Entry 8FSZ (electron microscopy, 3.79 A resolution); this record covers chains B and C of the 5 polymer chains in the assembly.

[Chain B (and C)]
Molecule: 5-hydroxytryptamine receptor 3A
Source organism: Mus musculus
Notes: chain C of this document is another copy of the same molecule, construct and numbering; everything in this record applies to it too
UniProtKB: E9QLC0 (E9QLC0_MOUSE); residues 1-462 here correspond to UniProt positions 28-489 (UniProt number = residue number + 27)
Chain sequence (553 residues; numbered -74 to 478; the number before each row is that of its first residue; numbers below 1 keep their minus sign (Trp-74 is residue -74)):
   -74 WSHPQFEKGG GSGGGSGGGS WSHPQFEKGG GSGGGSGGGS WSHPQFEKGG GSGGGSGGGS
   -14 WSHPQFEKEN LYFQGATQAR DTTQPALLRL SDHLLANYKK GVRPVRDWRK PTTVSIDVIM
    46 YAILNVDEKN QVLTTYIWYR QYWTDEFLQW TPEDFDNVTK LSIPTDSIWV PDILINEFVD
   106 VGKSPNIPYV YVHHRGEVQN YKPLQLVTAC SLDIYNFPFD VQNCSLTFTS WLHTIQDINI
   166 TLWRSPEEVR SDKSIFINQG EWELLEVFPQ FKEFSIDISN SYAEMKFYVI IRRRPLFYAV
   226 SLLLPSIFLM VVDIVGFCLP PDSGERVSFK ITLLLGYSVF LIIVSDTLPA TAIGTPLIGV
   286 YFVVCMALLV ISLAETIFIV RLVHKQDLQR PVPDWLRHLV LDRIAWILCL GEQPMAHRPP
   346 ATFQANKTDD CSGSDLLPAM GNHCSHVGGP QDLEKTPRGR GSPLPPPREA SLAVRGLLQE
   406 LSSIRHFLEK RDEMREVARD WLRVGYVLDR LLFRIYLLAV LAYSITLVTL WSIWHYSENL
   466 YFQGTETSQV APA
Disordered / not traced: -74 to 6, 333-396, 466-478
Differences from the reference sequence: expression tag (-74 to 0, 463-478)
Disulfide bonds: Cys135-Cys149
Covalent attachments: N-acetylglucosamine (NAG) linked to Asn82, Asn148, Asn164
Small-molecule neighbours:
  - Y7H (5-[(1R,3S,5R)-1-azabicyclo[3.2.2]nonan-3-yl]-1,3,4,5-tetrahydro-6H-azepino[5,4,3-cd]indazol-6-one), molecule 1: Asp42, Ile44, Trp63, Tyr64, Arg65, Tyr126
  - Y7H, molecule 2: Asn101, Thr154, Ser155, Trp156, Phe199, Ile201, Asp202, Tyr207

[Chain B / chain C interface]
Residue-residue contacts - 68 pairs, chain B then chain C:
  Pro10(B) - Arg31(C)
  Pro10(B) - Phe72(C)  hydrophobic
  Leu12(B) - Val27(C)
  Leu12(B) - Val30(C)  hydrophobic
  Leu13(B) - Val27(C)  hydrophobic
  Ser16(B) - Val27(C)
  Asp17(B) - Lys24(C)  salt bridge
  Tyr46(B) - Glu102(C)  hydrogen bond
  Leu49(B) - Val104(C)  hydrophobic
  Tyr61(B) - Phe103(C)
  Tyr61(B) - Trp156(C)
  Trp63(B) - Trp156(C)
  Asp81(B) - Trp33(C)  hydrogen bond (backbone-side chain)
  Asn82(B) - Trp33(C)
  Ser87(B) - Gly26(C)
  Ser87(B) - His158(C)
  Pro110(B) - Leu99(C)  hydrophobic
  Pro110(B) - Phe103(C)
  Pro110(B) - Val106(C)  hydrophobic
  Ile112(B) - Trp156(C)  hydrophobic
  Tyr114(B) - Trp94(C)  hydrogen bond
  Tyr114(B) - Val95(C)  hydrogen bond (side chain-backbone)
  Tyr114(B) - Asp97(C)
  Tyr114(B) - Leu157(C)
  Val115(B) - Leu157(C)
  Tyr116(B) - Leu157(C)  hydrogen bond (side chain-backbone)
  Tyr116(B) - His158(C)
  Tyr116(B) - Thr159(C)
  Tyr126(B) - Trp156(C)
  Tyr126(B) - Leu157(C)  hydrophobic
  Tyr126(B) - Asn205(C)
  Lys127(B) - Trp156(C)
  Pro128(B) - Phe103(C)  hydrophobic
  Pro128(B) - Trp156(C)  hydrophobic
  Gln130(B) - Phe103(C)  hydrogen bond (side chain-backbone)
  Gln130(B) - Val104(C)
  Gln130(B) - Asp105(C)  hydrogen bond (side chain-backbone)
  Ser179(B) - Ile201(C)
  Ile180(B) - Ile201(C)  hydrophobic
  Gln184(B) - Ser136(C)
  Gln184(B) - Ile278(C)
  Glu186(B) - Ala277(C)
  Phe222(B) - Ala277(C)
  Phe222(B) - Ile278(C)  hydrophobic
  Phe222(B) - Gly279(C)
  Phe222(B) - Thr280(C)
  Phe233(B) - Ala292(C)
  Phe233(B) - Val295(C)  hydrophobic
  Phe233(B) - Ile296(C)  hydrophobic
  Val240(B) - Ala299(C)  hydrophobic
  Val240(B) - Arg306(C)  hydrogen bond (backbone-side chain)
  Gly241(B) - Arg306(C)
  Phe242(B) - Phe303(C)  hydrophobic
  Phe242(B) - Arg306(C)  hydrogen bond (backbone-side chain)
  Cys243(B) - Lys310(C)  hydrogen bond (backbone-side chain)
  Leu244(B) - Arg306(C)
  Leu244(B) - Lys310(C)
  Pro246(B) - Lys310(C)
  Asp247(B) - His309(C)
  Asp247(B) - Lys310(C)
  Thr257(B) - Ile256(C)
  Val264(B) - Ile267(C)
  Ile268(B) - Ile267(C)  hydrophobic
  Leu406(B) - Gly401(C)
  Leu406(B) - Leu402(C)  hydrophobic
  Leu406(B) - Glu405(C)
  Leu413(B) - Ile409(C)  hydrophobic
  Asp417(B) - Phe412(C)
Also at the interface, not in a pair above, chain B (52 interface residues in all): Arg65, Val83, Pro89, Lys108, Pro113, Gly185, Pro245, Glu250, Gly261, Phe265, Leu403, Ile409
Also at the interface, not in a pair above, chain C (53 interface residues in all): Arg28, Arg34, Asn55, Gln56, Asp162, Phe199, Asp202, Tyr207, Val252, Leu260, Ala398

[Overview]
The interface between chain B and chain C involves 52 residues on one side and 53 on the other; the contacts
include 10 hydrogen bonds and 1 salt bridge. Polar contacts include Asp17(B)-Lys24(C), Tyr46(B)-Glu102(C) and
Asp81(B)-Trp33(C). Bound to chain B: compound Y7H.
Both chains are 5-hydroxytryptamine receptor 3A (Mus musculus). Entry 8FSZ (Full-length mouse 5-HT3A receptor
in complex with ALB148471, open-like) was determined by electron microscopy together with 8FRW, 8FRX, 8FRZ,
8FSB and 8FSP from the same study.
